Entry 6J6H (electron microscopy, 3.60 A resolution); this record covers chains I and E of the 41 polymer chains in the assembly.

== Chain I ==
Name: Pre-mRNA-splicing factor SYF2
From: Saccharomyces cerevisiae (strain ATCC 204508 / S288c)
UniProtKB: P53277 (SYF2_YEAST); residues 1-215 here = UniProt positions 1-215
Chain sequence (215 residues; row label = number of the first residue in the row):
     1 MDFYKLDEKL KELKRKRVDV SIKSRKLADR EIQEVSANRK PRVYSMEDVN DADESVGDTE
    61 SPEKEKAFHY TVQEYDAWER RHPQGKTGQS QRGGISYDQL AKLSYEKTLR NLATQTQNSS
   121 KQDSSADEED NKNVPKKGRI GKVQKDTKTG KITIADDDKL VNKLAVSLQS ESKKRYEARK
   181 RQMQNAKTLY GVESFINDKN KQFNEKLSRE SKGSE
Disordered / not traced: 1-91, 124-141, 212-215

== Chain E ==
Molecule: U6 snRNA
From: Saccharomyces cerevisiae S288c
Sequence (112 nucleotides; each row starts with the number of its first residue):
     1 GUUCGCGAAG UAACCCUUCG UGGACAUUUG GUCAAUUUGA AACAAUACAG AGAUGAUCAG
    61 CAGUUCCCCU GCAUAAGGAU GAACCGUUUU ACAAAGAGAU UUAUUUCGUU UU
Disordered / not traced: 104-112
Metal / ion sites: Mg2+ site 1: C61, G77; Mg2+ site 2: G78, U80; Mg2+ site 3 near U80 (its only coordinating residue here); Mg2+ site 4 near G81 (its only coordinating residue here)
From the paper describing this entry:
  - Mg2+ coordination: G78, U80

== Chain I / chain E interface ==
Residue-residue contacts - 20 pairs, chain I then chain E:
  Tyr97(I) - A91(E)  base contact
  Leu100(I) - A91(E)  sugar contact
  Leu100(I) - C92(E)  sugar contact
  Leu100(I) - A93(E)  sugar contact
  Leu103(I) - A93(E)  sugar contact
  Ser104(I) - C92(E)  hydrogen bond to the phosphate
  Ser104(I) - A93(E)  sugar contact
  Lys107(I) - A93(E)  phosphate contact
  Lys107(I) - A94(E)  phosphate contact
  Arg110(I) - A94(E)  salt bridge to the phosphate
  Lys121(I) - U102(E)  sugar contact
  Lys121(I) - A103(E)  sugar contact
  Ser172(I) - U90(E)  hydrogen bond to the base
  Arg175(I) - U90(E)  hydrogen bond to the base
  Arg175(I) - C92(E)  sugar contact
  Arg175(I) - A93(E)  salt bridge to the phosphate
  Tyr176(I) - U89(E)  base contact
  Arg179(I) - U89(E)  base contact
  Lys180(I) - U89(E)  base contact
  Lys199(I) - U88(E)  hydrogen bond to the base
Interface residues without a listed pair, chain I (14 interface residues in all): Met183

== Overview ==
Chain I and chain E form an interface of 14 and 9 residues respectively; the contacts include 4 hydrogen bonds
and 2 salt bridges. Polar contacts include Ser172(I)-U90(E), Arg175(I)-U90(E) and Lys199(I)-U88(E). The Mg2+
site 1 is built by C61(E) and G77(E). From the paper: Mg2+ coordination by G78(E) and U80(E).
Chain I is Pre-mRNA-splicing factor SYF2 (Saccharomyces cerevisiae (strain ATCC 204508 / S288c)) and chain E
is U6 snRNA (Saccharomyces cerevisiae S288c); the structure, Cryo-EM structure of the yeast B*-a1 complex at
an average resolution of 3.6 angstrom, was determined by electron microscopy (same publication as 6J6G, 6J6N
and 6J6Q).
